Entry 8DW4 (X-ray diffraction, 2.49 A resolution); this record covers chains A and B of the 3 polymer chains in the assembly.

# Chain A
Molecule: Adenine DNA glycosylase
Organism: Geobacillus stearothermophilus
Notes: EC 3.2.2.31
Reference sequence: P83847 (MUTY_GEOSE); numbering as in UniProt (aligned over 1-365)
Amino-acid sequence (365 residues; row label = number of the first residue in the row):
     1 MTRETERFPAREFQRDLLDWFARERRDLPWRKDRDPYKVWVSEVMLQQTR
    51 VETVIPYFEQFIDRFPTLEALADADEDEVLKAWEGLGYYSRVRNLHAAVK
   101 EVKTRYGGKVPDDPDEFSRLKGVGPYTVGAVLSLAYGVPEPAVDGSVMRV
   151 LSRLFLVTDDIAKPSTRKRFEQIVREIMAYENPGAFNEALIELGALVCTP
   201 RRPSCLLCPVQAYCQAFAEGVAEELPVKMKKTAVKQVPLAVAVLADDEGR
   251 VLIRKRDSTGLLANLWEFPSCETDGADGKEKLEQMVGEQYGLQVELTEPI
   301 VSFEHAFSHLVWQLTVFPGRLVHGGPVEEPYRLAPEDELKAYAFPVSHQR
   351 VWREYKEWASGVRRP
Unresolved in the structure: 1-6, 275-276, 289-292, 361-365
Construct notes: engineered mutation Ser146 (Asn in P83847)
Ion coordination: Na+: Ser118, Leu120, Val123 (shared with 1 residue of chain C); 4Fe-4S cluster Fe: Cys198, Cys205, Cys208, Cys214
Small-molecule neighbours: 4Fe-4S cluster (SF4): Arg153, Leu154, Val197, Cys198, Pro203, Ser204, Cys205, Cys208, Val210, Gln211, Cys214, Phe217, Ala222
Curated features (UniProtKB/Swiss-Prot):
  - active site: Glu43 (Proton donor/acceptor)
  - binding site (DNA): Trp30, Arg31, Gln48, Thr49, Leu86 to Tyr88, Tyr126, Glu188, Ser308
  - binding site ([4Fe-4S] cluster): Cys198, Cys205, Cys208, Cys214
  - site: Asp144 (Transition state stabilizer)
  - mutagenesis: Glu43 (E43Q: Loss of catalytic activity), Asp144 (D144N: Loss of catalytic activity)
From the paper describing this entry:
  - mutagenesis - N146S (3-fold): decreased catalytic activity on AP-site product
  - mutagenesis - N146S (92-fold): decreased catalytic activity on purine
  - mutagenesis - N146S (180-fold): decreased catalytic activity on adenine excision across OG

# Chain B
Molecule: 11-nt DNA strand
Sequence (11 nucleotides; row label = number of the first residue in the row):
     1 AAGACGTGGAC
Modified / non-standard residues: 8OG (8-oxo-2'-deoxy-guanosine-5'-monophosphate) at position 6

# Interface between chain A and chain B
Contacting residue pairs (28; chain A residue first):
  Gln48(A) with 8OG_6(B), hydrogen bond to the base
  Thr49(A) with 8OG_6(B), hydrogen bond to the base
  Arg50(A) with DG9(B), sugar contact
  Gly85(A) with DT7(B), sugar contact
  Leu86(A) with 8OG_6(B), hydrogen bond to the base
  Gly87(A) with 8OG_6(B), base contact
  Tyr88(A) with DC5(B), hydrogen bond to the base; 8OG_6(B), stacking on the base
  Tyr89(A) with 8OG_6(B), hydrogen bond to the phosphate; DT7(B), hydrogen bond to the phosphate
  Arg91(A) with 8OG_6(B), base contact
  Thr232(A) with DG3(B), phosphate contact
  Gly260(A) with DC5(B), phosphate contact
  Leu261(A) with DC5(B), hydrogen bond to the phosphate; 8OG_6(B), phosphate contact
  Leu262(A) with 8OG_6(B), hydrogen bond to the phosphate
  His305(A) with DT7(B), salt bridge to the phosphate
  Ala306(A) with DT7(B), base contact
  Phe307(A) with 8OG_6(B), base contact; DT7(B), base contact
  Ser308(A) with DC5(B), base contact; 8OG_6(B), hydrogen bond to the base; DT7(B), base contact
  His309(A) with DA4(B), sugar contact; DC5(B), salt bridge to the phosphate
  Pro345(A) with DT7(B), phosphate contact
  Val346(A) with DT7(B), hydrogen bond to the phosphate; DG8(B), phosphate contact
Also at the interface, not in a pair above, chain A (24 interface residues in all): Gln47, Ser90, Pro164, Ser347
Also at the interface, not in a pair above, chain B (8 interface residues in all): DA1

# In short
The interface between chain A and chain B involves 24 residues on one side and 8 on the other, with 10
hydrogen bonds, 2 salt bridges and 1 aromatic stacking contact. Polar pairs include Gln48(A)-8OG_6(B),
Thr49(A)-8OG_6(B) and Leu86(A)-8OG_6(B). From the paper: N146S of chain A reduces catalytic activity on
AP-site product; N146S of chain A reduces catalytic activity on purine.
Chain A is Adenine DNA glycosylase (Geobacillus stearothermophilus) and chain B is an 11-nt DNA strand; the
structure, Glycosylase MutY variant N146S in complex with DNA containing d(8-oxo-G) paired with an abasic site
product ..., was determined by X-ray diffraction (same publication as 8DVP, 8DVY, 8DW0 and 8DW7).
